PDB entry 9KBI | electron microscopy, 3.43 A resolution | chains H and I of the 14 polymer chains in the assembly

== Chain H (and I) ==
Molecule: Non-structural protein 1
Source organism: Human parvovirus B19
Notes: chain I of this document is another copy of the same molecule, construct and numbering; everything in this record applies to it too
UniProt: I7BP20 (I7BP20_PAVHB); numbering as in UniProt (aligned over 2-570)
Amino-acid sequence (569 residues; each row starts with the number of its first residue):
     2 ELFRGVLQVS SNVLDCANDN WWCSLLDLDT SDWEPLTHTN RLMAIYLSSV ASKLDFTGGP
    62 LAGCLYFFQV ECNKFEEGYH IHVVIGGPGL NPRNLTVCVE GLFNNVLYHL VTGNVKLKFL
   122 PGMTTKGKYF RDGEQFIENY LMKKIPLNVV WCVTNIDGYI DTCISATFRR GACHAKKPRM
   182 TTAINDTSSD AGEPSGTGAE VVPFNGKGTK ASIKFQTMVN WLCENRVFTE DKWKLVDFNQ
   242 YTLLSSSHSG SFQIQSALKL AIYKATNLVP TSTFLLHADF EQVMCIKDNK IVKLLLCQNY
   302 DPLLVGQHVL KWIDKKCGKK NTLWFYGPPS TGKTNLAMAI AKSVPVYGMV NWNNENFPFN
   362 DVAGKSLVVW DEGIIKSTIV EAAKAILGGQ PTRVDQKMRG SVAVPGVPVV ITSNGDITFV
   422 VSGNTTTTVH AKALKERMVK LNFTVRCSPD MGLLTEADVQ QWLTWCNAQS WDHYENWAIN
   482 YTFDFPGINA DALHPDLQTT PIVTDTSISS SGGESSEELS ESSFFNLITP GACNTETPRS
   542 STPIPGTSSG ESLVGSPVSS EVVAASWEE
Not modelled in the structure: 2-201, 279-285, 500-570
Bound ions: Mg2+: T335 (together with AMP-PNP)
Residues lining bound ligands: AMP-PNP (ANP; phosphoaminophosphonic acid-adenylate ester): P329, P330, S331, T332, G333, K334, T335, N336, N415, C448, S449, P450, D451, M452, G453, L454
What the authors report for this chain:
  - binding site for the 48-nt DNA strand: T210
  - mutagenesis - T210A: decreased catalytic activity on DNA unwinding
  - mutagenesis - K211A, H249A: unchanged catalytic activity on DNA unwinding
  - mutagenesis - T210A, K211A, H249A: unchanged catalytic activity on cleave duplex DNA-1
  - mutagenesis - E373A: decreased catalytic activity on DNA substrate
  - mutagenesis - K320A, K334A, T335A, K398A, N415A, R438A: abolished catalytic activity on DNA unwinding
  - mutagenesis - Q391A, M399A: decreased catalytic activity on unwind DNA
  - mutagenesis - K320A, K398A: decreased catalytic activity
  - mutagenesis - K334A, T335A, E373A, Q391A, M399A, N415A: unchanged catalytic activity
  - mutagenesis - R438A: increased catalytic activity

== How chain H and chain I interact ==
Pairs across the interface (44):
  V202(H) - N226(I)
  V202(H) - V237(I)  hydrophobic
  V203(H) - W222(I)
  P204(H) - D238(I)
  F205(H) - T218(I)
  F205(H) - W222(I)  hydrophobic
  F205(H) - D238(I)  hydrogen bond (backbone-side chain)
  F205(H) - Q241(I)
  G207(H) - Q241(I)
  K208(H) - L244(I)
  G209(H) - L244(I)
  S213(H) - L244(I)  hydrogen bond (side chain-backbone)
  S213(H) - S247(I)  hydrogen bond
  F216(H) - T243(I)
  F216(H) - S246(I)
  F216(H) - S247(I)
  Q217(H) - N240(I)  hydrogen bond
  Q217(H) - L244(I)
  F253(H) - S246(I)
  F253(H) - S248(I)
  F253(H) - H249(I)
  Q254(H) - S247(I)
  S257(H) - S246(I)
  L261(H) - F239(I)
  L261(H) - T243(I)
  L261(H) - S246(I)
  Y264(H) - D232(I)
  Y264(H) - K235(I)
  Y264(H) - L236(I)
  L269(H) - L236(I)  hydrophobic
  R394(H) - N352(I)  hydrogen bond (side chain-backbone)
  R394(H) - W353(I)  hydrogen bond (side chain-backbone)
  R394(H) - N354(I)  hydrogen bond (side chain-backbone)
  Q397(H) - W353(I)
  K398(H) - W353(I)
  K398(H) - N354(I)  hydrogen bond
  K398(H) - D362(I)  salt bridge
  R400(H) - T230(I)
  R400(H) - D232(I)
  S402(H) - Y348(I)
  S402(H) - W353(I)
  V403(H) - Y348(I)
  V403(H) - M350(I)  hydrophobic
  V403(H) - W353(I)
Interface residues without a listed pair, chain H (25 interface residues in all): V220, K265, G401
Interface residues without a listed pair, chain I (30 interface residues in all): K215, M219, Y242, S252, N355, E356

== Summary ==
Chain H and chain I form an interface of 25 and 30 residues respectively; the contacts include 8 hydrogen
bonds and 1 salt bridge. Among the polar pairs are K398(H)-D362(I), F205(H)-D238(I) and S213(H)-L244(I). From
the paper: a binding site for the 48-nt DNA strand at T210(H); K320A, K334A and T335A of chain H, among
others, abolish catalytic activity on DNA unwinding; 12 substitutions were tested in all.
Both chains are Non-structural protein 1 (Human parvovirus B19). Entry 9KBI (The structure of B19V
NS1_2-570/dsDNA/AMPPNP) was determined by electron microscopy (same publication as 9KBG, 9KBH and 9KBJ).
